5FN7 - chain A; structure by X-ray diffraction, 2.30 A resolution.

== Chain A ==
Molecule: Receptor-type tyrosine-protein phosphatase C
Source organism: Homo sapiens
Notes: EC 3.1.3.48; fragment: domains d1-d2, residues 223-392
UniProt: P08575 (PTPRC_HUMAN); residues 8-177 here correspond to UniProt positions 223-392 (UniProt number = residue number + 215)
Sequence (186 residues; row label = number of the first residue in the row):
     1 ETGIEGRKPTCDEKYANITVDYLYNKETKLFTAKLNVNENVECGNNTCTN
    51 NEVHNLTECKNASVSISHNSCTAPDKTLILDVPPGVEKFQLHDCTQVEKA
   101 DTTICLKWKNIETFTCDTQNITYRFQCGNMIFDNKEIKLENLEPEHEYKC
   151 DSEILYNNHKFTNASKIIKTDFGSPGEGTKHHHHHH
Unresolved in the structure: 1, 174-186
Cystine bridges: C11-C71, C43-C48, C59-C116, C94-C105, C127-C150
Covalently attached groups: N-acetylglucosamine (NAG) linked to N55, N61, N120, N163
Sequence notes: expression tag (1-7, 178-186)
Ion coordination: Hg2+ near E112 (its only coordinating residue here)

== Summary ==
Covalently linked N-acetylglucosamine: at N55, N61, N120 and N163.
Chain A is Receptor-type tyrosine-protein phosphatase C (Homo sapiens); the structure, Crystal structure of
human CD45 extracellular region, domains d1-d2, was determined by X-ray diffraction together with 5FMV, 5FN6
and 5FN8 from the same study.
